Entry 5BNP (X-ray diffraction, 2.15 A resolution); this record covers chains A and B of the 4 polymer chains in the assembly.

Chain A:
Molecule: Capsid protein VP1
Organism: Enterovirus D68
UniProt: Q68T42 (Q68T42_9ENTO); residues 1-297 here correspond to UniProt positions 565-861 (UniProt number = residue number + 564)
Chain sequence (297 residues; row label = number of the first residue in the row):
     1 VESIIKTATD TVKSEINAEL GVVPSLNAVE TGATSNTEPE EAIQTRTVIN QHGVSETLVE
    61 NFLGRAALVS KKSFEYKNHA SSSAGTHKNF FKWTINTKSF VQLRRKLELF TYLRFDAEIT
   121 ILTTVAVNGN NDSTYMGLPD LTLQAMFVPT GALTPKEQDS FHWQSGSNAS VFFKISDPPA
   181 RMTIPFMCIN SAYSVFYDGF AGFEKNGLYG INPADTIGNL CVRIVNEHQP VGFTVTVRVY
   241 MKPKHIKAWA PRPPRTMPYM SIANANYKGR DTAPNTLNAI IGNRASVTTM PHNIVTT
Disordered / not traced: 84-85, 129-134, 296-297
Swiss-Prot annotation at these positions:
  - binding site (N-acetylneuraminate): Arg270, Pro274, Asn275
  - site: Thr297 (Cleavage)

Chain B:
Molecule: Capsid protein VP2
Organism: Enterovirus D68
UniProt: Q68T42 (Q68T42_9ENTO); residues 1-248 here correspond to UniProt positions 70-317 (UniProt number = residue number + 69)
Chain sequence (248 residues; numbered 1 to 248; the number before each row is that of its first residue):
     1 SPSAEACGYS DRVLQLKLGN SAIVTQEAAN YCCAYGEWPN YLPDHEAVAI DKPTQPETST
    61 DRFYTLRSVK WESNSTGWWW KLPDALNNIG MFGQNVQYHY LYRSGFLIHV QCNATKFHQG
   121 ALLVVAIPEH QRGAHDTTTS PGFNDIMKGE RGGTFNHPYV LDDGTSIACA TIFPHQWINL
   181 RTNNSATIVL PWMNVAPMDF PLRHNQWTLA VIPVVPLGTR TMSSVVPITV SIAPMCCEFN
   241 GLRHAITQ
Disordered / not traced: 1-9, 247-248
Swiss-Prot annotation at these positions:
  - site: Gln248 (Cleavage)

How chain A and chain B interact:
Residue-residue contacts (98):
  Val29(A) with Trp177(B)
  Glu30(A) with Ala29(B); Gln176(B); Trp177(B), hydrogen bond (backbone-backbone); Asn179(B), hydrogen bond; Thr182(B), hydrogen bond; Asn183(B)
  Thr31(A) with Ala29(B); His175(B); Gln176(B), hydrogen bond (backbone-side chain)
  Gly32(A) with His175(B)
  Thr111(A) with Glu129(B)
  Tyr112(A) with Glu129(B), hydrogen bond; Met193(B); Asn194(B); Val195(B), hydrophobic
  Asn190(A) with Val195(B); Ala196(B)
  Ser191(A) with Val195(B), hydrogen bond (backbone-backbone)
  Ala192(A) with Val195(B)
  Ser194(A) with Val195(B)
  Phe196(A) with Glu129(B); Gln131(B)
  Tyr197(A) with Glu129(B); Gln131(B), hydrogen bond (backbone-side chain); His204(B)
  Asp198(A) with Lys81(B), salt bridge; Glu129(B), hydrogen bond (backbone-side chain); His130(B); Ile146(B); His204(B), hydrogen bond (backbone-side chain); Asn205(B), hydrogen bond (backbone-backbone); Thr208(B), hydrogen bond
  Gly199(A) with Arg203(B)
  Phe200(A) with Phe143(B), hydrophobic; Ile146(B), hydrophobic; Arg203(B), hydrogen bond (backbone-backbone)
  Gly202(A) with Arg203(B), hydrogen bond (backbone-side chain)
  Phe203(A) with Phe200(B), hydrophobic; Arg203(B), hydrogen bond (backbone-side chain)
  Glu204(A) with Arg203(B), hydrogen bond (backbone-side chain)
  Lys205(A) with Phe143(B); Arg203(B)
  Tyr209(A) with His130(B); Gln131(B); Arg132(B), hydrogen bond (side chain-backbone); Pro141(B); Ile146(B)
  Gly210(A) with Gln131(B)
  Ala250(A) with Tyr35(B); Met193(B), hydrophobic
  Pro251(A) with Ile172(B); Phe173(B)
  Arg252(A) with Pro128(B), hydrogen bond (side chain-backbone); Glu129(B), hydrogen bond (side chain-backbone); Ile172(B); Phe173(B)
  Pro253(A) with Thr165(B); Ser166(B); Cys169(B); Ala170(B), hydrophobic; Ile172(B); Phe173(B)
  Pro254(A) with Thr165(B)
  Arg255(A) with Asp163(B), hydrogen bond (side chain-backbone); Gly164(B)
  Thr256(A) with Gly164(B), hydrogen bond (backbone-backbone); Thr165(B), hydrogen bond (side chain-backbone)
  Met257(A) with Gly164(B), hydrogen bond (backbone-backbone)
  Met260(A) with Thr137(B)
  Ala263(A) with Ser140(B)
  Asn264(A) with Thr138(B), hydrogen bond (side chain-backbone); Ser140(B), hydrogen bond
  Ala265(A) with Gly133(B); Asp163(B)
  Asn266(A) with Gly133(B); Ala134(B), hydrogen bond (side chain-backbone); Thr137(B), hydrogen bond (side chain-backbone); Thr138(B); Thr139(B), hydrogen bond (side chain-backbone); Pro141(B)
  Tyr267(A) with Gly133(B); Ala134(B), hydrogen bond (backbone-backbone); His135(B); Asp136(B), hydrogen bond (backbone-backbone); His157(B); Val160(B), hydrophobic; Asp162(B); Asp163(B); Gly164(B)
  Lys268(A) with Asp136(B), salt bridge
  Leu277(A) with His135(B); His157(B); Tyr159(B); Val160(B), hydrophobic
  Asn278(A) with Tyr159(B)
  Ala279(A) with Tyr159(B)
  Ile280(A) with Tyr159(B), hydrogen bond (backbone-side chain)
Interface residues without a listed pair, chain A (42 interface residues in all): Tyr193, Ile281
Interface residues without a listed pair, chain B (52 interface residues in all): Asn30, Tyr100, Ile127, Gly142, Met147, Leu161

Summary:
42 residues of chain A face 52 of chain B across their interface, with 30 hydrogen bonds and 2 salt bridges.
Polar contacts include Asp198(A)-Lys81(B), Lys268(A)-Asp136(B) and Glu30(A)-Asn179(B). From UniProt: 3
N-acetylneuraminate-binding residues on chain A.
Here chain A is Capsid protein VP1 and chain B is Capsid protein VP2, both from Enterovirus D68. Entry 5BNP
(Crystal structure of human enterovirus D68 in complex with 3'SLN) was determined by X-ray diffraction
together with 5BNN and 5BNO from the same study.
